PDB entry 4TM6 | X-ray diffraction, 1.90 A resolution | chains A and C of the 3 polymer chains in the assembly

Chain A (and C):
Name: Ethanolamine utilization protein EutL
Source organism: Clostridium perfringens E str. JGS1987
Notes: chain C of this document is another copy of the same molecule, construct and numbering; everything in this record applies to it too
UniProtKB: B1BQ33 (B1BQ33_CLOPF); residues 1-217 here = UniProt positions 1-217
Sequence (225 residues; each row starts with the number of its first residue):
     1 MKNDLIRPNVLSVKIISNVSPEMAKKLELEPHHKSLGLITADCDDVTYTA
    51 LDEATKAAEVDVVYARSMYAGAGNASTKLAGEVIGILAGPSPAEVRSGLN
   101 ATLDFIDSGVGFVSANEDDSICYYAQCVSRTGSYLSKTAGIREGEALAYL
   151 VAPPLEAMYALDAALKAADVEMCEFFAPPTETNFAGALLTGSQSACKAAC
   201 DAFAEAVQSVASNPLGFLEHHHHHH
Not modelled in the structure: 218-225 (chain C: fully traced)
Sequence notes: expression tag (218-225)
Ion coordination: Na+: Asn74 (shared with 1 residue of chain B; Asn74(C) of chain C)

How chain A and chain C interact:
Contacting residue pairs - 73 pairs, chain A then chain C:
  Leu11(A) with Pro214(C); Leu215(C)
  Ser12(A) with Leu155(C); Pro214(C), hydrogen bond (side chain-backbone); Leu215(C)
  Val13(A) with Pro214(C), hydrogen bond (backbone-backbone); Phe217(C), hydrophobic
  Lys14(A) with Leu155(C); Asn213(C), hydrogen bond (side chain-backbone)
  Ile15(A) with Tyr159(C)
  Ile16(A) with Met158(C); Asp162(C)
  Ser17(A) with Lys166(C), hydrogen bond (backbone-side chain)
  Asn18(A) with Lys166(C), hydrogen bond (backbone-side chain)
  Val19(A) with Asp162(C)
  Ser20(A) with Asp162(C), hydrogen bond; Leu165(C); Lys166(C)
  Glu22(A) with Leu165(C); Val170(C); Glu171(C); Met172(C), hydrogen bond (side chain-backbone)
  Met23(A) with Met158(C); Leu161(C), hydrophobic; Asp162(C); Leu165(C), hydrophobic; Met172(C), hydrophobic
  Lys26(A) with Met172(C)
  Leu27(A) with Met158(C), hydrophobic
  Leu38(A) with Leu155(C), hydrophobic; Met158(C), hydrophobic
  Ile39(A) with Leu155(C)
  Thr40(A) with Leu155(C)
  Tyr64(A) with Ala177(C); Pro178(C), hydrogen bond (side chain-backbone)
  Arg66(A) with Pro178(C); Pro179(C)
  Ser67(A) with Pro179(C)
  Met68(A) with Pro154(C), hydrophobic; Pro179(C), hydrophobic; Asn183(C)
  Tyr69(A) with Tyr69(C), hydrophobic; Pro179(C), hydrophobic; Thr180(C); Glu181(C); Asn183(C), hydrogen bond (backbone-side chain)
  Asn74(A) with Asn74(C), hydrogen bond (backbone-side chain)
  Ser76(A) with Ala70(C); Phe184(C)
  Thr77(A) with Ser120(C); Pro153(C); Phe184(C)
  Lys78(A) with Ser120(C), hydrogen bond (backbone-backbone); Ile121(C)
  Leu79(A) with Ile121(C), hydrophobic; Glu156(C); Val210(C), hydrophobic; Pro214(C), hydrophobic
  Ile84(A) with Pro154(C); Leu155(C)
  Ile86(A) with Met158(C), hydrophobic
  Arg96(A) with Phe217(C); His221(C)
  Leu99(A) with Phe217(C), hydrophobic
  Asn100(A) with Phe217(C); His221(C), hydrogen bond (side chain-backbone); His222(C), hydrogen bond; His225(C)
  Leu103(A) with Phe217(C), hydrophobic; Leu218(C), hydrophobic; His222(C)
  Asp104(A) with His222(C), salt bridge; His225(C), salt bridge
Also at the interface, not in a pair above, chain A (37 interface residues in all): Val10, Ala70, Ala80
Also at the interface, not in a pair above, chain C (38 interface residues in all): Asn116, Cys173, Phe175, Thr182

Overview:
37 residues of chain A face 38 of chain C across their interface; the contacts include 13 hydrogen bonds and 2
salt bridges. Polar pairs include Asp104(A)-His222(C), Asp104(A)-His225(C) and Ser12(A)-Pro214(C).
Both chains are Ethanolamine utilization protein EutL (Clostridium perfringens E str. JGS1987). Entry 4TM6
(Crystal Structure of EutL from Clostridium Perfringens at 298K) was determined by X-ray diffraction (same
publication as 4TME, 4FDZ and 4EDI).
